7CNY - chains A and C of the 4 polymer chains in the assembly; structure by X-ray diffraction, 2.12 A resolution.

Chain A (and C):
Name: Phosphatidylserine decarboxylase beta chain
From: Escherichia coli K-12
Notes: EC 4.1.1.65; chain C of this document is another copy of the same molecule, construct and numbering; everything in this record applies to it too
UniProtKB: A0A6D2XQZ0 (A0A6D2XQZ0_ECOLI); numbering as in UniProt (aligned over 1-253)
Sequence (253 residues; row label = number of the first residue in the row):
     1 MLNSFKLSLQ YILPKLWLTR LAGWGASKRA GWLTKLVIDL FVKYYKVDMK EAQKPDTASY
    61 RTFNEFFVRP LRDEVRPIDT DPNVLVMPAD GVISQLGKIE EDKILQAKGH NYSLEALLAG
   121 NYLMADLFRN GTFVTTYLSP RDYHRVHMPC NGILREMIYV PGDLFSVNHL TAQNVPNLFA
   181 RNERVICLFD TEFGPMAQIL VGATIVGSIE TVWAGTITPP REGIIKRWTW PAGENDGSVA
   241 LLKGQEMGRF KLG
Small-molecule neighbours: G8C (1,2-Dioctanoyl-SN-Glycero-3-Phosphoethanolamine): V37, F41, Y45, F63, Y137, L138, P140, S166, V167, A203, T204, I205, V206, L252
Reported in the primary citation:
  - binding site for G8C: V37, F41, F63, Y137, V167, T204, L252
  - catalytic residues: H144 (proposed by the authors, not directly observed)
  - mutagenesis - S166A: unchanged catalytic activity
  - mutagenesis - Y137F, Y137F/S166A: decreased catalytic activity
  - mutagenesis - H144A, H144N: abolished catalytic activity
  - mutagenesis - H144A, H144N: abolished binding to 10PS or 14PS
  - mutagenesis - H144A, H144N: decreased binding to 8PE
  - catalytic residues: D90, D142
  - mutagenesis - D90A, D90N: unchanged catalytic activity on PS decarboxylation

How chain A and chain C interact:
Contacting residue pairs (28):
  Y11(A) - W17(C)
  I12(A) - W17(C)  hydrophobic
  W17(A) - Y11(C)
  A116(A) - I224(C)  hydrophobic
  A119(A) - I225(C)
  G120(A) - I225(C)
  Y122(A) - L123(C)
  Y122(A) - R227(C)
  L123(A) - Y122(C)
  L123(A) - L123(C)  hydrophobic
  N177(A) - E222(C)  hydrogen bond (side chain-backbone)
  N177(A) - I224(C)
  A180(A) - G223(C)
  A180(A) - I224(C)
  R181(A) - R221(C)  hydrogen bond (side chain-backbone)
  R181(A) - E222(C)
  R181(A) - G223(C)
  R221(A) - R181(C)
  E222(A) - N177(C)
  E222(A) - R181(C)
  G223(A) - R181(C)
  I224(A) - A116(C)  hydrophobic
  I224(A) - N177(C)
  I224(A) - A180(C)
  I225(A) - A119(C)
  I225(A) - G120(C)
  I225(A) - I225(C)  hydrophobic
  R227(A) - Y122(C)
Interface residues without a listed pair, chain A (19 interface residues in all): E115, N121
Interface residues without a listed pair, chain C (17 interface residues in all): E115

Summary:
19 residues of chain A face 17 of chain C across their interface; the contacts include 2 hydrogen bonds. Among
the polar pairs are N177(A)-E222(C) and R181(A)-R221(C). Ligands of chain A: compound G8C. The paper reports
catalytic residues H144(A), D90(A) and D142(A); Y137F and Y137F/S166A of chain A reduce catalytic activity; 7
substitutions were tested in all.
Chain A and chain C are both Phosphatidylserine decarboxylase beta chain (Escherichia coli K-12); the
structure, Crystal structure of 8PE bound PSD from E. coli (2.12 A), was determined by X-ray diffraction (same
publication as 7CNW, 7CNX and 7CNZ).
